Entry 5IEY (X-ray diffraction, 1.66 A resolution); this record covers chain A.

Chain A:
Protein: Cyclin-dependent kinase 2
From: Homo sapiens
Notes: EC 2.7.11.22
UniProtKB: P24941 (CDK2_HUMAN); residue numbers follow UniProt; this construct covers 1-298
Chain sequence (298 residues; each row starts with the number of its first residue):
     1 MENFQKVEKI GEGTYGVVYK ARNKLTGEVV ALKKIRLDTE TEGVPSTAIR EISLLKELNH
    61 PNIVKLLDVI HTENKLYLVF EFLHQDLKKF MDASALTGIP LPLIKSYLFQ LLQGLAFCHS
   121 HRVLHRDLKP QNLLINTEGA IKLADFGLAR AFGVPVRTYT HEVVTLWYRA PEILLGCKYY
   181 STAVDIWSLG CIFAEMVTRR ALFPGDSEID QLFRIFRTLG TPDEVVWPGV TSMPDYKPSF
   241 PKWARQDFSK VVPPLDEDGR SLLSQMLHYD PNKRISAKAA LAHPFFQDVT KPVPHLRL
Unresolved in the structure: 38-42, 155-161
Small-molecule neighbours: 6AE (4-[(4-{[(2R,3R)-3-hydroxybutan-2-yl]amino}pyrimidin-2-yl)amino]benzene-1-sulfonamide): Ile10, Gly11, Val18, Ala31, Val64, Phe80, Glu81, Phe82, Leu83, His84, Gln85, Asp86, Lys89, Gln131, Asn132, Leu134, Ala144, Asp145
UniProt features mapped onto this chain:
  - active site: Asp127 (Proton acceptor)
  - binding site (ATP): Ile10 to Val18, Lys33, Glu81 to Leu83, Asp86, Lys129 to Asn132, Asp145
  - binding site (Mg(2+)): Asn132, Asp145
  - site (CDK7 binding): Lys9, Lys88, Lys89, Leu166
  - modified residue: Met1 (N-acetylmethionine), Lys6 (N6-acetyllysine), Thr14 (Phosphothreonine), Tyr15 (Phosphotyrosine), Tyr19 (Phosphotyrosine), Thr160 (Phosphothreonine)
  - natural variant: Pro45 (P45L: In a glioblastoma multiforme sample)
  - mutagenesis: Lys9 (K9F: Reduced phosphorylation by CAK), Thr14 (T14A: 2-fold increase in activity), Tyr15 (Y15F: 2-fold increase in activity), Lys88 to Lys89 (Reduced phosphorylation by CAK), Thr160 (T160A: Abolishes activity), Leu166 (L166R: Reduced phosphorylation by CAK and reduced kinase activity)

Overview:
Ligands of chain A: compound 6AE. UniProt lists active-site residue Asp127, 19 ATP-binding residues,
Mg2+-binding residues Asn132 and Asp145 and 7 mutagenesis sites.
Chain A is Cyclin-dependent kinase 2 (Homo sapiens); the structure, Crystal structure of a CDK inhibitor bound
to CDK2, was determined by X-ray diffraction (same publication as 5IEV, 5IEX and 5IF1).
